PDB entry 5CEG | X-ray diffraction, 1.59 A resolution | chains B and C of the 4 polymer chains in the assembly

# Chain B
Name: Plasmid stabilization system
Organism: Mesorhizobium opportunistum (strain LMG 24607 / HAMBI 3007 / WSM2075)
UniProt: F7YBW7 (F7YBW7_MESOW); residues 1-103 here = UniProt positions 1-103
Sequence (117 residues; numbered -13 to 103; the number before each row is that of its first residue; numbers below 1 keep their minus sign (Met-13 is residue -13)):
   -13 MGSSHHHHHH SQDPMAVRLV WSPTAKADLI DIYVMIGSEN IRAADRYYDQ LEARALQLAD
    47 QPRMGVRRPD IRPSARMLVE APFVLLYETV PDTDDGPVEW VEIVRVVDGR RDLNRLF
Not modelled in the structure: -13 to 0
Sequence notes: initiating methionine (-13); expression tag (-12 to 0)
Ion coordination: Na+: Gly95, Leu99, Leu102, Phe103
From the paper describing this entry:
  - specificity-determining residues: Arg54, Arg58, Ala61, Met63, Leu72 (by similarity / conservation)
  - mutagenesis - R54V/R58E/A61I/M63R/L72F: abolished binding to Addiction module antidote protein, CopG/Arc/MetJ family (chain C)

# Chain C
Name: Addiction module antidote protein, CopG/Arc/MetJ family
Organism: Mesorhizobium opportunistum (strain LMG 24607 / HAMBI 3007 / WSM2075)
UniProt: F7YBW8 (F7YBW8_MESOW); numbering as in UniProt (aligned over 1-93)
Sequence (93 residues; each row starts with the number of its first residue):
     1 MANVEKMSVA VTPQQAAVMR EAVEAGEYAT ASEIVREAVR DWLAKRELRH DDIRRLRQLW
    61 DEGKASGRPE PVDFDALRKE ARQKLTEVPP NGR
Not modelled in the structure: 1, 87-93
From the paper describing this entry:
  - specificity-determining residues: Leu59, Trp60, Asp61, Lys64
  - mutagenesis - D61K, K64L: unchanged binding to Plasmid stabilization system (chain B)
  - mutagenesis - D61K/K64L, K64L: increased binding to ParE2

# How chain B and chain C interact
Pairs across the interface (75):
  Arg4(B) - Pro71(C)
  Leu5(B) - Pro71(C)
  Val6(B) - Pro69(C)  hydrophobic
  Val6(B) - Glu70(C)
  Val6(B) - Pro71(C)
  Trp7(B) - Pro69(C)
  Trp7(B) - Glu70(C)  hydrogen bond (backbone-backbone)
  Trp7(B) - Val72(C)
  Trp7(B) - Phe74(C)  hydrophobic
  Ser8(B) - Gly63(C)
  Ser8(B) - Ser66(C)
  Ser8(B) - Pro69(C)
  Pro9(B) - Ser66(C)
  Pro9(B) - Gly67(C)
  Pro9(B) - Arg68(C)
  Thr10(B) - Glu62(C)
  Thr10(B) - Gly63(C)
  Thr10(B) - Ser66(C)  hydrogen bond
  Lys12(B) - Leu77(C)
  Lys12(B) - Glu80(C)  salt bridge
  Leu15(B) - Phe74(C)  hydrophobic
  Leu15(B) - Leu77(C)  hydrophobic
  Ile16(B) - Leu77(C)  hydrophobic
  Ile16(B) - Glu80(C)
  Ile16(B) - Ala81(C)  hydrophobic
  Tyr19(B) - Arg78(C)
  Tyr19(B) - Ala81(C)  hydrophobic
  Tyr19(B) - Arg82(C)  hydrogen bond
  Val20(B) - Ala81(C)
  Val20(B) - Lys84(C)
  Val20(B) - Leu85(C)
  Gly23(B) - Leu85(C)
  Ser24(B) - Leu85(C)
  Ile27(B) - Leu85(C)  hydrophobic
  Arg28(B) - Arg82(C)
  Asp31(B) - Arg78(C)  salt bridge
  Asp31(B) - Arg82(C)  salt bridge
  Tyr34(B) - Phe74(C)  hydrophobic
  Tyr34(B) - Leu77(C)
  Tyr34(B) - Arg78(C)
  Tyr34(B) - Ala81(C)
  Asp35(B) - Arg78(C)  salt bridge
  Glu38(B) - Phe74(C)
  Arg54(B) - Ile53(C)
  Asp56(B) - Ile53(C)
  Asp56(B) - Arg57(C)  hydrogen bond (backbone-side chain)
  Ile57(B) - Leu56(C)  hydrophobic
  Ile57(B) - Arg57(C)  hydrogen bond (backbone-side chain)
  Arg58(B) - Arg57(C)
  Arg58(B) - Trp60(C)
  Arg58(B) - Asp61(C)  salt bridge
  Ser60(B) - Trp60(C)
  Ala61(B) - Trp60(C)  hydrophobic
  Leu72(B) - Leu56(C)
  Leu72(B) - Trp60(C)  hydrophobic
  Tyr73(B) - Trp60(C)
  Glu74(B) - Trp60(C)
  Glu74(B) - Lys64(C)  salt bridge
  Glu88(B) - Lys64(C)  salt bridge
  Glu88(B) - Pro69(C)
  Val90(B) - Trp60(C)
  Val90(B) - Gly63(C)
  Val90(B) - Lys64(C)
  Arg91(B) - Leu59(C)  hydrogen bond (side chain-backbone)
  Arg91(B) - Glu62(C)  salt bridge
  Val93(B) - Leu59(C)  hydrophobic
  Asp98(B) - Arg55(C)  salt bridge
  Leu99(B) - Asp52(C)
  Leu99(B) - Leu56(C)  hydrophobic
  Asn100(B) - Leu48(C)  hydrogen bond (side chain-backbone)
  Asn100(B) - Asp51(C)
  Asn100(B) - Asp52(C)  hydrogen bond (backbone-side chain)
  Arg101(B) - Lys45(C)
  Arg101(B) - Arg49(C)
  Arg101(B) - Asp52(C)  hydrogen bond (backbone-side chain)
Also at the interface, not in a pair above, chain B (40 interface residues in all): Leu37, Met63, Leu102

# Overview
Chain B and chain C form an interface of 40 and 30 residues respectively; the contacts include 9 hydrogen
bonds and 9 salt bridges. Polar pairs include Lys12(B)-Glu80(C), Asp31(B)-Arg78(C) and Asp31(B)-Arg82(C). From
the paper: D61K/K64L and K64L of chain C increase binding to ParE2; specificity determinants Arg54(B),
Arg58(B) and Leu59(C) among others; 4 substitutions were tested in all.
Here chain B is Plasmid stabilization system and chain C is Addiction module antidote protein, CopG/Arc/MetJ
family, both from Mesorhizobium opportunistum (strain LMG 24607 / HAMBI 3007 / WSM2075). Entry 5CEG (X-ray
structure of toxin/anti-toxin complex from Mesorhizobium opportunistum) was determined by X-ray diffraction.
